PDB entry 8ZPX | electron microscopy, 3.50 A resolution | chain B

Chain B:
Name: ABC transporter B family member 1
From: Arabidopsis thaliana
UniProtKB: Q9ZR72 (AB1B_ARATH); numbering as in UniProt (aligned over 1-1286)
Chain sequence (1286 residues; each row starts with the number of its first residue):
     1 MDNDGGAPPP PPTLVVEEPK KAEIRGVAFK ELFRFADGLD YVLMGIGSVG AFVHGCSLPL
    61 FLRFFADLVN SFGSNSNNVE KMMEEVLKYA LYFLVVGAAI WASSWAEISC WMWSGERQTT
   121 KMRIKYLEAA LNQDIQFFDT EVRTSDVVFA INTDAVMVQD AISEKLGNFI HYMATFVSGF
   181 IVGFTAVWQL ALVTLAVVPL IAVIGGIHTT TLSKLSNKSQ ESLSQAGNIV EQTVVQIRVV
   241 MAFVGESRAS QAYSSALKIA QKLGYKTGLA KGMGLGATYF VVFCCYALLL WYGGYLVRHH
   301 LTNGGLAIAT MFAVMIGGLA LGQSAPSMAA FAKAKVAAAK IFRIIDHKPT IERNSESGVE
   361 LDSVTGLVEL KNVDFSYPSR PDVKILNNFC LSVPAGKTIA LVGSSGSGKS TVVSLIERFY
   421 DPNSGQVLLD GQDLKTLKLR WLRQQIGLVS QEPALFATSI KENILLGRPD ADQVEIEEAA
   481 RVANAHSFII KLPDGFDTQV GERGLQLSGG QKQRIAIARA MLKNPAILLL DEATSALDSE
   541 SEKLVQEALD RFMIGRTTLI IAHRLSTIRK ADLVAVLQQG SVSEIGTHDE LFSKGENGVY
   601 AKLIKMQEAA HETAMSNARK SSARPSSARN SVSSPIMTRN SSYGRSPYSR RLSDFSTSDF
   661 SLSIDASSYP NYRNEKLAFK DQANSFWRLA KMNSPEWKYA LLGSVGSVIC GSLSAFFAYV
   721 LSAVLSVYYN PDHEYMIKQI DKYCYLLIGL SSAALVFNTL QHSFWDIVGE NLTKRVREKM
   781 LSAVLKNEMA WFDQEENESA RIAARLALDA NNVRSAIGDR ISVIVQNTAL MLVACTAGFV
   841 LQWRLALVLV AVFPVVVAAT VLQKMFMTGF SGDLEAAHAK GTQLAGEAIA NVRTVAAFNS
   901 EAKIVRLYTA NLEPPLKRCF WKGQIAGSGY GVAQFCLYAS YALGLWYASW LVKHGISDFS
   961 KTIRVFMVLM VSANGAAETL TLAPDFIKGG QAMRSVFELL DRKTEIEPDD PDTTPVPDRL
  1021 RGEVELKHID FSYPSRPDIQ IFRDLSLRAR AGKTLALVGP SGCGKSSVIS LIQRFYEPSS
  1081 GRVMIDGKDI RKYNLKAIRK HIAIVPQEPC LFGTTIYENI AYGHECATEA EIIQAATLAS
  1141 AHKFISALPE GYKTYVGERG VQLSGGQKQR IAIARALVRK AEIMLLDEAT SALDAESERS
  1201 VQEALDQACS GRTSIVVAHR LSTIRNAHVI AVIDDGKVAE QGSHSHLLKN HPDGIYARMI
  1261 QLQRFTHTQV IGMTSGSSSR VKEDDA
Disordered / not traced: 1-25, 616-675, 1264-1286
Curated features (UniProtKB/Swiss-Prot):
  - binding site (ATP): Asp139, Tyr377, Ser379, Arg380, Gly408, Lys409, Ser410, Thr411, Asp793, Tyr1033, Arg1036, Gly1064, Lys1065, Ser1066
  - binding site (brassinolide): Tyr286, Tyr941, Glu978
  - glycosylation (N-linked (GlcNAc...) asparagine): Asn217, Asn640, Asn771, Asn797
What the authors report for this chain:
  - contacts within the chain: Lys864-Glu978
  - mutagenesis - E532Q/E1188Q: abolished catalytic activity on BL
  - mutagenesis - P984A: increased catalytic activity
  - mutagenesis - Y286A, Y286A/Y941A, Y941A: decreased catalytic activity on BL
  - mutagenesis - E978A: increased catalytic activity on in the absence of BL

In short:
UniProt lists 14 ATP-binding residues and 3 brassinolide-binding residues. The paper reports that Y286A,
Y286A/Y941A and Y941A reduce catalytic activity on BL; contacts within the chain involving Glu978 and Lys864;
6 substitutions were tested in all.
Chain B is ABC transporter B family member 1 (Arabidopsis thaliana); the structure, Structure of the wild-type
Arabidopsis ABCB1 in the apo state, was determined by electron microscopy, deposited together with 8ZPZ and
8ZQ4.
